PDB entry 8OZ7 | X-ray diffraction, 2.75 A resolution | chains A and B of the 4 polymer chains in the assembly

# Chain A (and B)
Molecule: AbiA
From: Lactococcus lactis
Notes: chain B of this document is another copy of the same molecule, construct and numbering; everything in this record applies to it too
Amino-acid sequence (730 residues; row label = number of the first residue in the row; numbers below 1 keep their minus sign (Met-101 is residue -101)):
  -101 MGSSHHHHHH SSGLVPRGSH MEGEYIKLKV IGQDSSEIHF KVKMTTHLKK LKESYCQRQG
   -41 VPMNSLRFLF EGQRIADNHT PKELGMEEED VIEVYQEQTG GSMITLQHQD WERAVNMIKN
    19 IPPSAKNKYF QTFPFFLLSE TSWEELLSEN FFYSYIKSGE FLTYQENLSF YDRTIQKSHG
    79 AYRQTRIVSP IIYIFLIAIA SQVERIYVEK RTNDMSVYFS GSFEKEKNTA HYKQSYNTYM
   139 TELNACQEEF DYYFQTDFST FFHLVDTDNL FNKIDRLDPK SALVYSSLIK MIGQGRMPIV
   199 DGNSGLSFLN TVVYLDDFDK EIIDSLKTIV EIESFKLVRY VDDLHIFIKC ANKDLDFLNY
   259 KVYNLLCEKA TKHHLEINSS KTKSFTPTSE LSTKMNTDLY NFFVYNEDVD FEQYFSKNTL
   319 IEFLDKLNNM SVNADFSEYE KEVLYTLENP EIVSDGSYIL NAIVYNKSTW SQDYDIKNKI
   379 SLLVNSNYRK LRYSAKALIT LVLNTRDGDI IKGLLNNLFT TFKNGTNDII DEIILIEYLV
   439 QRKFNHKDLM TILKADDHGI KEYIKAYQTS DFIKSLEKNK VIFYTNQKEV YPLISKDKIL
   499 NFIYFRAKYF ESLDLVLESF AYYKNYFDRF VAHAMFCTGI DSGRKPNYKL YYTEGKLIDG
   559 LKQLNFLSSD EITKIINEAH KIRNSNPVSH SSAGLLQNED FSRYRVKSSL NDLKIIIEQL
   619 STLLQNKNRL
Not modelled in the structure: -101 to -1, 76, 291-307, 452-456, 588-596 (chain B: -101 to -1, 289-307, 452-455, 588-598, 628)
Reported in the primary citation:
  - catalytic residues: Asp240
  - mutagenesis - D240N, Y298F/Y303F: abolished catalytic activity
  - binding site for the 9-nt DNA strand: Tyr27, Tyr130, Tyr134, Tyr363
  - conformationally variable residues (order/disorder transition): Ser290 to Glu310
  - mutagenesis - Y298F: unchanged catalytic activity
  - mutagenesis - Y303F: increased catalytic activity
  - mutagenesis - Y80W/T269W, Y80W/T269W/L515W, L162W/R601A, L515W: unchanged binding to AbiA (chain A)
  - self-association interface (contacts with another copy of this molecule): Lys251 to Glu266, Lys315 to Glu340, Ser510 to Ser540, Leu565 to Pro585

# Chain A / chain B interface
Residue-residue contacts (66; chain A residue first):
  Met1(A) - Pro585(B)  hydrophobic
  Tyr80(A) - Cys265(B)
  Tyr80(A) - Glu266(B)
  Tyr80(A) - Thr269(B)
  Gln82(A) - Thr269(B)  hydrogen bond (side chain-backbone)
  Thr158(A) - Glu274(B)
  His161(A) - Leu162(B)
  Leu162(A) - Leu162(B)  hydrophobic
  Phe169(A) - Arg601(B)  hydrogen bond (backbone-side chain)
  Asn170(A) - Leu511(B)  hydrogen bond (side chain-backbone)
  Asn170(A) - Asp512(B)  hydrogen bond (side chain-backbone)
  Asn170(A) - Arg601(B)  hydrogen bond (backbone-side chain)
  Ile172(A) - Arg601(B)  hydrogen bond (backbone-side chain)
  Leu175(A) - Arg601(B)  hydrogen bond (backbone-side chain)
  Pro177(A) - Leu515(B)
  Pro177(A) - Phe599(B)
  Pro177(A) - Ser600(B)
  Pro177(A) - Arg601(B)
  Lys178(A) - Leu515(B)
  Leu181(A) - Glu516(B)
  Gln192(A) - Asp164(B)
  Gln192(A) - His272(B)  hydrogen bond
  Arg194(A) - His272(B)
  Asp254(A) - Asn331(B)
  Tyr258(A) - Asn331(B)
  Tyr258(A) - Arg387(B)  hydrogen bond
  Tyr258(A) - Arg390(B)
  Asn262(A) - Tyr80(B)
  Cys265(A) - Tyr80(B)
  Glu266(A) - Tyr80(B)
  Glu266(A) - Asp426(B)
  Glu266(A) - Ile427(B)
  Thr269(A) - Tyr80(B)
  Thr269(A) - Gln82(B)
  His272(A) - Gln192(B)  hydrogen bond
  Glu274(A) - Thr158(B)
  Val330(A) - Tyr258(B)
  Asn331(A) - Phe255(B)
  Asn331(A) - Tyr258(B)
  Arg387(A) - Tyr258(B)  hydrogen bond
  Arg390(A) - Tyr258(B)
  Arg390(A) - Asn262(B)
  Asp426(A) - Glu266(B)
  Ile427(A) - Glu266(B)  hydrogen bond (backbone-side chain)
  Phe500(A) - Pro585(B)  hydrophobic
  Arg504(A) - Glu516(B)  salt bridge
  Leu511(A) - Asn170(B)  hydrogen bond (backbone-side chain)
  Asp512(A) - Asn170(B)  hydrogen bond (backbone-side chain)
  Leu513(A) - Asp166(B)
  Val514(A) - Pro177(B)  hydrophobic
  Leu515(A) - Lys178(B)
  Glu516(A) - Leu181(B)
  Glu516(A) - Arg504(B)  salt bridge
  Tyr520(A) - Val586(B)  hydrogen bond (side chain-backbone)
  Ser583(A) - Lys178(B)
  Pro585(A) - Met1(B)  hydrophobic
  Pro585(A) - Lys178(B)
  Pro585(A) - Phe500(B)  hydrophobic
  Val586(A) - Leu181(B)  hydrophobic
  Val586(A) - Tyr520(B)
  Glu597(A) - Lys178(B)
  Phe599(A) - Asp176(B)
  Phe599(A) - Pro177(B)
  Ser600(A) - Pro177(B)
  Arg601(A) - Asn170(B)  hydrogen bond
  Arg601(A) - Pro177(B)
Also at the interface, not in a pair above, chain A (52 interface residues in all): Asp164, Asp166, Lys171, Asp173, Asp176, Ala180, Phe255
Also at the interface, not in a pair above, chain B (50 interface residues in all): Ser0, Thr72, His161, Asp173, Arg174, Leu175, Gly193, Asp254, Lys270, Val330, Leu513, Val514

# Summary
52 residues of chain A and 50 residues of chain B are in contact; the contacts include 16 hydrogen bonds and 2
salt bridges. Among the polar pairs are Arg504(A)-Glu516(B), Gln82(A)-Thr269(B) and Phe169(A)-Arg601(B). From
the paper: the catalytic residue Asp240(A); D240N and Y298F/Y303F of chain A abolish catalytic activity; 8
substitutions were tested in all.
Chain A and chain B are both AbiA (Lactococcus lactis); the structure, Abortive infection DNA polymerase AbiA
from Lactococcus lactis, was determined by X-ray diffraction.
